4JT0 - chains D and E of the 30 polymer chains in the assembly; structure by X-ray diffraction, 3.10 A resolution.

== Chain D ==
Name: Proteasome subunit alpha type-5
From: Saccharomyces cerevisiae
Notes: EC 3.4.25.1
UniProt: P32379 (PSA5_YEAST); residues -7 to 252 here correspond to UniProt positions 1-260 (UniProt number = residue number + 8)
Amino-acid sequence (260 residues; numbered -7 to 252; the number before each row is that of its first residue; numbers below 1 keep their minus sign (Met-7 is residue -7)):
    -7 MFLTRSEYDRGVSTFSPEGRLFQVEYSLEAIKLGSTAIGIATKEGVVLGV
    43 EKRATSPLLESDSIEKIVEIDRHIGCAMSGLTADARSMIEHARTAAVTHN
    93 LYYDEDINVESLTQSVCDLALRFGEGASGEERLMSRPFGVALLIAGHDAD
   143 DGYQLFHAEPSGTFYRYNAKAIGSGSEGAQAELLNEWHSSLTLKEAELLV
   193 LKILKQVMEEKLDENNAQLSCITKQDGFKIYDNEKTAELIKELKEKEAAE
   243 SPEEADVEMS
Not modelled in the structure: -7 to 0, 243-252

== Chain E ==
Name: Proteasome subunit alpha type-6
From: Saccharomyces cerevisiae
Notes: EC 3.4.25.1
UniProt: P40302 (PSA6_YEAST); residues 0-233 here correspond to UniProt positions 1-234 (UniProt number = residue number + 1)
Amino-acid sequence (234 residues; row label = number of the first residue in the row; numbering starts at 0):
     0 MFRNNYDGDTVTFSPTGRLFQVEYALEAIKQGSVTVGLRSNTHAVLVALK
    50 RNADELSSYQKKIIKCDEHMGLSLAGLAPDARVLSNYLRQQCNYSSLVFN
   100 RKLAVERAGHLLCDKAQKNTQSYGGRPYGVGLLIIGYDKSGAHLLEFQPS
   150 GNVTELYGTAIGARSQGAKTYLERTLDTFIKIDGNPDELIKAGVEAISQS
   200 LRDESLTVDNLSIAIVGKDTPFTIYDGEAVAKYI
Not modelled in the structure: 0
UniProt features mapped onto this chain:
  - modified residue: Ser13 (Phosphoserine)
  - cross-link: Lys190 (Glycyl lysine isopeptide (Lys-Gly) (interchain with G-Cter in ubiquitin))

== How chain D and chain E interact ==
Residue-residue contacts (52; chain D residue first):
  Ser5(D) - Gly123(E)  hydrogen bond (side chain-backbone)
  Ser5(D) - Arg125(E)
  Thr6(D) - Gly7(E)
  Thr6(D) - Gln20(E)
  Phe7(D) - Gln20(E)  hydrogen bond (backbone-side chain)
  Phe7(D) - Tyr23(E)
  Phe7(D) - Ala24(E)  hydrophobic
  Phe7(D) - Leu76(E)  hydrophobic
  Phe7(D) - Pro126(E)
  Phe7(D) - Gly128(E)
  Ser8(D) - Tyr23(E)
  Pro9(D) - Tyr23(E)
  Pro9(D) - Glu26(E)
  Glu10(D) - Gln30(E)  hydrogen bond (backbone-side chain)
  Gly11(D) - Tyr23(E)
  Gly11(D) - Ala27(E)
  Arg12(D) - Gln30(E)  hydrogen bond
  Leu13(D) - Arg125(E)
  Gln106(D) - Arg81(E)
  Asp110(D) - Arg81(E)  salt bridge
  Leu113(D) - Pro78(E)  hydrophobic
  Leu113(D) - Asp79(E)
  Leu113(D) - Arg125(E)
  Gly118(D) - Tyr122(E)
  Gly118(D) - Gly123(E)
  Gly118(D) - Gly124(E)  hydrogen bond (backbone-backbone)
  Ala119(D) - Gly123(E)
  Ala119(D) - Gly124(E)
  Ser120(D) - Asn118(E)  hydrogen bond (backbone-side chain)
  Ser120(D) - Ser121(E)
  Ser120(D) - Gly124(E)
  Ser153(D) - Pro78(E)
  Gly154(D) - Pro78(E)
  Thr155(D) - Gln59(E)
  Thr155(D) - Pro78(E)
  Tyr157(D) - Arg50(E)
  Tyr157(D) - Ala52(E)
  Tyr157(D) - Ser56(E)
  Tyr157(D) - Ser57(E)
  Arg158(D) - Leu55(E)
  Arg158(D) - Ser56(E)
  Arg158(D) - Ser57(E)  hydrogen bond (backbone-backbone)
  Tyr159(D) - Ala52(E)
  Tyr159(D) - Asp53(E)
  Tyr159(D) - Leu55(E)
  Tyr159(D) - Ser56(E)
  Asn160(D) - Leu55(E)  hydrogen bond (backbone-backbone)
  Ala161(D) - Leu55(E)
  Gln172(D) - Asp53(E)  hydrogen bond
  Gln172(D) - Leu55(E)
  Leu176(D) - Asp53(E)
  Leu176(D) - Leu55(E)  hydrophobic
Other interface residues (no listed pair), chain D (30 interface residues in all): Arg2, Gly3, Glu117, Phe156, Leu175
Other interface residues (no listed pair), chain E (34 interface residues in all): Arg2, Asp6, Asn51, Glu54, Lys60, Ala77, Lys117, Tyr127

== In short ==
Chain D and chain E form an interface of 30 and 34 residues respectively; the contacts include 9 hydrogen
bonds and 1 salt bridge. Polar pairs include Asp110(D)-Arg81(E), Ser5(D)-Gly123(E) and Phe7(D)-Gln20(E).
Here chain D is Proteasome subunit alpha type-5 and chain E is Proteasome subunit alpha type-6, both from
Saccharomyces cerevisiae. Entry 4JT0 (Yeast 20S proteasome in complex with the dimerized linear mimetic of
TMC-95A - yCP:4a) was determined by X-ray diffraction (same publication as 4JSQ and 4JSU).
